Entry 7MUY (electron microscopy, 4.60 A resolution (low resolution: residue-level contacts below are approximate; hydrogen-bond / salt-bridge calls are withheld)); this record covers chains JN and KH of the 205 polymer chains in the assembly.

# Chain JN
Protein: Neurogenic locus notch
Organism: Legionella pneumophila
UniProt: A0A2S6FAR3 (A0A2S6FAR3_LEGPN); numbering as in UniProt (aligned over 1-124)
Amino-acid sequence (124 residues; numbered 1 to 124; the number before each row is that of its first residue):
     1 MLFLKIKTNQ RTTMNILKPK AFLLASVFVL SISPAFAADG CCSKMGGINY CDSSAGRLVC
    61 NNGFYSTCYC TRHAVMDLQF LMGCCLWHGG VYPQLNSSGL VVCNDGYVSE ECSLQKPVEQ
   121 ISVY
Not modelled in the structure: 1-38, 117-124
Disulfide bonds: Cys41-Cys68, Cys42-Cys60, Cys51-Cys70, Cys84-Cys112, Cys85-Cys103

# Chain KH
Protein: Type IV secretion protein IcmK
Organism: Legionella pneumophila
UniProt: A0A2S6FBG9 (A0A2S6FBG9_LEGPN); residues 1-361 here = UniProt positions 1-361
Amino-acid sequence (361 residues; numbered 1 to 361; the number before each row is that of its first residue):
     1 MMKKYDQLCK YCLVIGLTFS MSCSIYAADQ SDDAQQALQQ LRMLQQKLSQ NPSPDAQSGA
    61 GDGGDNAASD STQQPNQSGQ ANAPAANQTA TAGGDGQIIS QDDAEVIDKK AFKDMTRNLY
   121 PLNPEQVVKL KQIYETSEYA KAATPGTPPK PTATSQFVNL SPGSTPPVIR LSQGFVSSLV
   181 FLDSTGAPWP IAAYDLGDPS SFNIQWDKTS NTLMIQATKL YNYGNLAVRL RGLNTPVMLT
   241 LIPGQKAVDY RVDLRVQGYG PNAKSMPTEE GIPPSANDLL LHVLEGVPPP GSRRLVVSGG
   301 DARAWLSNEK MYVRTNLTIL SPGWLASMTS ADGTHAYEMQ KSPVLLVSWH GKVMQLKVEG
   361 L
Not modelled in the structure: 1-103

# Interface between chain JN and chain KH
Residue-residue contacts - 29 pairs, chain JN then chain KH:
  Arg72(JN) with Val297(KH); Ser298(KH); Gly299(KH); Gly300(KH)
  His73(JN) with Val297(KH); Gly300(KH); Asp301(KH); Ala302(KH); Arg303(KH)
  Ala74(JN) with Gly299(KH); Gly300(KH); Asp301(KH)
  Val75(JN) with Trp349(KH); Met354(KH)
  Met76(JN) with Gly299(KH); Met354(KH)
  Asp77(JN) with Lys352(KH); Met354(KH)
  Leu78(JN) with Gln355(KH)
  Gln79(JN) with Val353(KH); Met354(KH); Gln355(KH)
  Phe80(JN) with Gln355(KH)
  Leu81(JN) with Val344(KH); Gln355(KH)
  Leu86(JN) with Val344(KH)
  Trp87(JN) with Ser321(KH)
  His88(JN) with Lys341(KH); Pro343(KH)
Other interface residues (no listed pair), chain KH (18 interface residues in all): Val296, Ser342

# In short
The interface between chain JN and chain KH involves 13 residues on one side and 18 on the other.
Chain JN is Neurogenic locus notch and chain KH is Type IV secretion protein IcmK, both from Legionella
pneumophila; the structure, Reconstruction of the Legionella pneumophila Dot/Icm T4SS 3DVA Map 5, was
determined by electron microscopy (same publication as 7MUC, 7MUD, 7MUE, 7MUQ, 7MUS, 7MUV and 7MUW).
